6VMB - chains X and W of the 26 polymer chains in the assembly; structure by electron microscopy, 5.23 A resolution (low resolution: residue-level contacts below are approximate; hydrogen-bond / salt-bridge calls are withheld).

# Chain X (and W)
Name: ATP synthase subunit c, chloroplastic
Organism: Spinacia oleracea
Notes: chain W of this document is another copy of the same molecule, construct and numbering; everything in this record applies to it too
Reference sequence: P69447 (ATPH_SPIOL); residue numbers follow UniProt; this construct covers 1-81
Amino-acid sequence (81 residues; each row starts with the number of its first residue):
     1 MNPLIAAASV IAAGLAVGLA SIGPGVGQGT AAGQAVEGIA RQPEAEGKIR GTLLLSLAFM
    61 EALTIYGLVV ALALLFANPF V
Disordered / not traced: 1-2

# How chain X and chain W interact
Pairs across the interface (32):
  Pro3(X) with Ile5(W)
  Ala6(X) with Phe80(W)
  Ala7(X) with Ile5(W); Ala8(W)
  Val10(X) with Ser9(W); Ala12(W)
  Ile11(X) with Ala12(W)
  Gly14(X) with Ala12(W); Ala16(W)
  Gly18(X) with Ala16(W); Leu19(W); Ala20(W)
  Ser21(X) with Ala20(W)
  Ile22(X) with Leu19(W); Gly23(W); Pro24(W)
  Gly25(X) with Gly23(W); Pro24(W); Gly27(W)
  Val26(X) with Gly23(W); Gly27(W)
  Gly29(X) with Gly27(W); Thr30(W); Ala31(W)
  Ala32(X) with Ala31(W)
  Gly33(X) with Ala31(W); Gln34(W)
  Val36(X) with Ala35(W)
  Ala40(X) with Gly38(W); Gln42(W)
  Leu75(X) with Pro79(W)
  Phe76(X) with Pro79(W)
Interface residues without a listed pair, chain X (24 interface residues in all): Val17, Leu19, Thr30, Gln34, Glu37, Leu68
Interface residues without a listed pair, chain W (24 interface residues in all): Leu4, Leu15, Gln28, Ile39, Ser56, Tyr66

# In short
The chain X/chain W interface involves 24 residues from each chain.
Chain X and chain W are both ATP synthase subunit c, chloroplastic (Spinacia oleracea); the structure,
Chloroplast ATP synthase (C1, CF1FO), was determined by electron microscopy, deposited together with 6VM1,
6VM4, 6VMD, 6VMG, 6VOF, 6VOG and 8 further entries.
